5D4E - chains C and F of the 8 polymer chains in the assembly; structure by X-ray diffraction, 3.08 A resolution.

== Chain C ==
Molecule: DNA-directed RNA polymerase subunit beta
Organism: Thermus thermophilus (strain HB8 / ATCC 27634 / DSM 579)
Notes: EC 2.7.7.6
UniProt: Q8RQE9 (RPOB_THET8); residue numbers follow UniProt; this construct covers 1-1119
Chain sequence (1119 residues; row label = number of the first residue in the row):
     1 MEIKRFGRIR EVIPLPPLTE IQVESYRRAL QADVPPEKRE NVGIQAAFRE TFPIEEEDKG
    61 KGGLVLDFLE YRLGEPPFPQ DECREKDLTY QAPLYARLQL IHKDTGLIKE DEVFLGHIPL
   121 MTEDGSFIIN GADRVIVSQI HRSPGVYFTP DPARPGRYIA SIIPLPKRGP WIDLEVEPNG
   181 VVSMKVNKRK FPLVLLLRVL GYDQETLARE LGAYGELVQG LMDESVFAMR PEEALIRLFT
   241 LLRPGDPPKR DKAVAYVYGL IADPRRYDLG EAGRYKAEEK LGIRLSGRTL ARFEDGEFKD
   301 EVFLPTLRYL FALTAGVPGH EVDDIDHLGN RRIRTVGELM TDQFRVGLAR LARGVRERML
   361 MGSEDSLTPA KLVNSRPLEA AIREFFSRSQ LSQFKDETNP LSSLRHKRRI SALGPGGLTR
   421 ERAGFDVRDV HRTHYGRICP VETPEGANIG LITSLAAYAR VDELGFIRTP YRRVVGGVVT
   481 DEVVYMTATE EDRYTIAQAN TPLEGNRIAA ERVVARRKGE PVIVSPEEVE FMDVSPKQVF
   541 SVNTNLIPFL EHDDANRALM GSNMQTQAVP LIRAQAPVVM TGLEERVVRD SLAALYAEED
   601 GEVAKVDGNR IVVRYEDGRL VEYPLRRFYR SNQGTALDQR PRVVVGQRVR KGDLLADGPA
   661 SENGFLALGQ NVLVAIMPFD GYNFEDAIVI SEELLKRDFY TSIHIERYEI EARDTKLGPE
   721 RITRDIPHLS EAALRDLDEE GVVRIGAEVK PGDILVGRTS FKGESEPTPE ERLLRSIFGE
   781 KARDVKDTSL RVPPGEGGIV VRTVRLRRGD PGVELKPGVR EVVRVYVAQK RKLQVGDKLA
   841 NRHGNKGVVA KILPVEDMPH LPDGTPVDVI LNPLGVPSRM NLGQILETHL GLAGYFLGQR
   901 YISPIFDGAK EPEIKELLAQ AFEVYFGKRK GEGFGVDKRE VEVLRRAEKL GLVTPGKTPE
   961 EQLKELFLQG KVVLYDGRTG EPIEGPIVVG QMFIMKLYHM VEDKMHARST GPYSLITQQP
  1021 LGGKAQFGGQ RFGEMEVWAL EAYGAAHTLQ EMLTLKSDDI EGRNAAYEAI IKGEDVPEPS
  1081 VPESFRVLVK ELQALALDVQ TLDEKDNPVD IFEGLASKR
Disordered / not traced: 57-62, 1119
Residues lining bound ligands:
  - cytidine-5'-monophosphate / dephospho coenzyme A: Gln567, Lys838, Lys846, His999
  - diphosphate (DPO): Glu685, Ser878, Arg879

== Chain F ==
Molecule: RNA polymerase sigma factor SigA
Organism: Thermus thermophilus (strain HB27 / ATCC BAA-163 / DSM 7039)
UniProt: Q72L95 (SIGA_THET2); residues 1-423 here = UniProt positions 1-423
Chain sequence (443 residues; row label = number of the first residue in the row; numbers below 1 keep their minus sign (Met-19 is residue -19)):
   -19 MGSSHHHHHH SSGLVPRGSH MKKSKRKNAQ AQEAQETEVL VQEEAEELPE FPEGEPDPDL
    41 EDPDLTLEDD LLDLPEEGEG LDLEEEEEDL PIPKISTSDP VRQYLHEIGQ VPLLTLEEEV
   101 ELARKVEEGM EAIKKLSEIT GLDPDLIREV VRAKILGSAR VRHIPGLKET LDPKTVEEID
   161 QKLKSLPKEH KRYLHIAREG EAARQHLIEA NLRLVVSIAK KYTGRGLSFL DLIQEGNQGL
   221 IRAVEKFEYK RRFKFSTYAT WWIRQAINRA IADQARTIRI PVHMVETINK LSRTARQLQQ
   281 ELGREPTYEE IAEAMGPGWD AKRVEETLKI AQEPVSLETP IGDEKDSFYG DFIPDEHLPS
   341 PVDAATQSLL SEELEKALSK LSEREAMVLK LRKGLIDGRE HTLEEVGAFF GVTRERIRQI
   401 ENKALRKLKY HESRTRKLRD FLD
Disordered / not traced: -19 to 77
Differences from the reference sequence: initiating methionine (-19); expression tag (-18 to 0); conflict Thr46 (Ala in Q72L95)
UniProt features mapped onto this chain:
  - DNA-binding region: Leu383 to Asn402 (H-T-H motif)
  - region: Ser78 to Ile113 (Sigma-70 factor domain-1)
  - motif: Asp211 to Gln214 (Interaction with polymerase core subunit RpoC)
Metal / ion sites: Mg2+: Ala292, Gly296, Trp299

== Interface between chain C and chain F ==
Contacting residue pairs (76; chain C residue first):
  Tyr95(C) with Gly283(F)
  Val113(C) with Gln280(F)
  Phe114(C) with Gln279(F); Gln280(F); Gly283(F)
  His117(C) with Gly283(F), hydrogen bond (side chain-backbone); Arg284(F)
  Arg243(C) with Arg82(F)
  Pro244(C) with Arg82(F), hydrogen bond (backbone-side chain)
  Asp246(C) with Arg82(F), salt bridge
  Arg353(C) with Lys200(F); Lys201(F); Thr203(F), hydrogen bond
  Met361(C) with Lys201(F), hydrogen bond; Arg244(F)
  Ala370(C) with Gln280(F), hydrogen bond (backbone-side chain)
  Val373(C) with Gln280(F)
  Asn374(C) with Arg276(F)
  Ser375(C) with Gln279(F), hydrogen bond
  Arg376(C) with Arg276(F); Gln279(F); Glu285(F), salt bridge
  Glu379(C) with Gln279(F); Glu285(F)
  Gln390(C) with Asp323(F)
  Arg420(C) with Glu324(F), salt bridge
  His728(C) with Leu422(F); Asp423(F)
  Thr768(C) with Gln347(F)
  Pro769(C) with Lys373(F); Gly374(F); Leu375(F), hydrophobic
  Glu770(C) with Leu350(F); Ser351(F), hydrogen bond; Leu354(F)
  Arg772(C) with Glu380(F), salt bridge
  Leu773(C) with Leu354(F), hydrophobic
  Leu774(C) with Leu418(F), hydrophobic; Phe421(F); Leu422(F)
  Ser776(C) with Leu405(F); Lys409(F)
  Ile777(C) with Leu354(F), hydrophobic; Leu408(F), hydrophobic; Lys409(F), hydrogen bond (backbone-side chain); Glu412(F)
  Phe778(C) with Glu412(F); Leu418(F); Arg419(F); Leu422(F), hydrophobic
  Arg808(C) with Glu305(F), salt bridge
  Glu814(C) with Pro286(F); Thr287(F); Tyr288(F), hydrogen bond (side chain-backbone)
  Leu815(C) with Tyr288(F), hydrogen bond (backbone-side chain)
  Pro817(C) with Tyr288(F); Glu305(F); Lys309(F)
  Gly818(C) with Glu305(F), hydrogen bond (backbone-side chain)
  Thr1010(C) with Val342(F)
  Tyr1013(C) with Pro334(F); Asp335(F), hydrogen bond (backbone-backbone)
  Leu1015(C) with Pro334(F); Asp335(F)
  Gln1018(C) with Asp335(F), hydrogen bond; Leu338(F)
  Leu1021(C) with Asp331(F); Pro334(F), hydrophobic
  Gln1026(C) with Phe332(F)
  Ile1060(C) with Leu338(F), hydrophobic
  Asn1064(C) with Pro341(F)
  Tyr1067(C) with Pro341(F), hydrophobic; Val342(F)
  Glu1068(C) with Ser348(F), hydrogen bond
  Ile1071(C) with Ala345(F), hydrophobic
  Lys1072(C) with Glu352(F), salt bridge
Also at the interface, not in a pair above, chain C (55 interface residues in all): Pro93, Glu357, Lys371, Glu771, Arg775, Gly779, Lys816, Val819, Pro1012, Ser1014, Arg1063
Also at the interface, not in a pair above, chain F (57 interface residues in all): Arg205, Ala275, Gln277, Leu282, Glu289, Leu308, Gln312, Gly330, Ile333, Pro339, Ser340, Leu369

== In short ==
The interface between chain C and chain F involves 55 residues on one side and 57 on the other, with 14
hydrogen bonds and 6 salt bridges. Polar pairs include Asp246(C)-Arg82(F), Arg376(C)-Glu285(F) and
Arg420(C)-Glu324(F). Chain C binds cytidine-5'-monophosphate / dephospho coenzyme A and diphosphate.
Here chain C is DNA-directed RNA polymerase subunit beta (Thermus thermophilus (strain HB8 / ATCC 27634 / DSM
579)) and chain F is RNA polymerase sigma factor SigA (Thermus thermophilus (strain HB27 / ATCC BAA-163 / DSM
7039)). Entry 5D4E (Crystal structure of Thermus thermophilus product complex for transcription initiation
with 3'-dephosphate-CoA and CTP) was determined by X-ray diffraction (same publication as 5D4C and 5D4D).
